8KEG - chains H and d of the 30 polymer chains in the assembly; structure by electron microscopy, 3.66 A resolution.

Chain H:
Molecule: Neck gp5
Organism: unclassified Caudoviricetes
Sequence (162 residues; numbered 1 to 162; the number before each row is that of its first residue):
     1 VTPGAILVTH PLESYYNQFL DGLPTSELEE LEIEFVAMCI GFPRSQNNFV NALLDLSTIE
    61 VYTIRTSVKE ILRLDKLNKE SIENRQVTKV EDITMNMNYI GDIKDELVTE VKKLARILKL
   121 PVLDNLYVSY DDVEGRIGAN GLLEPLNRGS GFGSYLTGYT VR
Disordered / not traced: 1-8, 141-162

Chain d:
Molecule: neck fiber gp82N
Organism: unclassified Caudoviricetes
Sequence (241 residues; numbered 1 to 241; the number before each row is that of its first residue):
     1 MRRLKGTIRH LDDQPWINVS LFLTLINGTF NSANQYPIDT KHAKTDQNGE FVFNVVPNVG
    61 IDQSYYILTT PDNKKHSFTV PDGTSDIEFS VVREAGIIAT DPEYTNVLNY LEDYIDDAIA
   121 NIQASSVIAE IFTCGQTISA LKALRFDSST GKVFYASSSD ATHLNKCVGV SSQSGVLNDN
   181 IQVVTSGYLS DQSWNWTIGS PIFFDSGGTL THTPGSSYYQ VIGIPVTTNK VLISVEQPIK
   241 L
Disordered / not traced: 126-241

Chain H / chain d interface:
Residue-residue contacts - 8 pairs, chain H then chain d:
  Phe-19(H) / Asp-72(d)
  Asp-21(H) / Asp-72(d)
  Asp-21(H) / Asn-73(d)
  Gly-22(H) / Asn-73(d)
  Pro-24(H) / Pro-71(d)
  Pro-24(H) / Asp-72(d)
  Thr-25(H) / Pro-71(d)  hydrogen bond (backbone-backbone)
  Glu-27(H) / Trp-16(d)
Other interface residues (no listed pair), chain H (8 interface residues in all): Leu-23, Ser-26
Other interface residues (no listed pair), chain d (6 interface residues in all): Lys-74, Lys-75

Overview:
8 residues of chain H and 6 residues of chain d are in contact, with 1 hydrogen bond. The hydrogen-bonded pair
Thr-25(H)/Pro-71(d) is a backbone contact.
Chain H is Neck gp5 and chain d is neck fiber gp82N, both from unclassified Caudoviricetes; the structure,
Cyanophage A-1(L) neck/gp5-neck fiber, was determined by electron microscopy, deposited together with 8KEA,
8KEC, 8KEE and 8KEF.
